5EEC - chain A; structure by X-ray diffraction, 1.87 A resolution.

Chain A:
Molecule: Carbapenem-hydrolyzing beta-lactamase KPC
From: Klebsiella pneumoniae
Notes: EC 3.5.2.6
UniProt: Q9F663 (BLKPC_KLEPN); the author numbering skips numbers that UniProt does not, so the offset changes along the chain: 25-57 = UniProt 25-57; 59-252 = UniProt 58-251; 254-295 = UniProt 252-293
Sequence (269 residues; numbered 25 to 295; 2 numbers in that range are skipped by the numbering (no residue carries them; nothing is unmodelled there); the number before each row is that of its first residue):
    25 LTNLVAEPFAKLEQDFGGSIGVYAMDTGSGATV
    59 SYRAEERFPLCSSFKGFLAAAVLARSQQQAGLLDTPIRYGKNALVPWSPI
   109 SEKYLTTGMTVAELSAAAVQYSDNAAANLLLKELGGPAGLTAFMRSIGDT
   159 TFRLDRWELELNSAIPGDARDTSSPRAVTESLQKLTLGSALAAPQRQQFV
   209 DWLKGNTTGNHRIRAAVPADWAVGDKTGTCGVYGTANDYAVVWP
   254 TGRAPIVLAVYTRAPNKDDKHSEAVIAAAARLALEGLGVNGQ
Disordered / not traced: 292-295
Disulfide bonds: Cys-69/Cys-238
Glycans and other covalent adducts: compound ZXM linked to Ser-70
Small-molecule neighbours: ZXM (1-{(2R)-2-(dihydroxyboranyl)-2-[(thiophen-2-ylacetyl)amino]ethyl}-1H-1,2,3-triazole-4-carboxylic acid): Cys-69, Lys-73, Trp-105, Ser-130, Asn-132, Glu-166, Leu-167, Leu-169, Asn-170, Thr-216, Arg-220, Lys-234, Thr-235, Gly-236, Thr-237, Cys-238, Gly-239
Reported in the primary citation:
  - binding site for ZXM: Ser-70, Trp-105, Ser-130, Asn-132, Glu-166, Asn-170, Arg-220, Lys-234, Thr-235, Thr-237, Gly-239
  - catalytic residues: Ser-70

In short:
Compound ZXM is covalently linked to Ser-70. The paper reports the catalytic residue Ser-70; a binding site
for ZXM at Ser-70, Trp-105 and Ser-130 among others.
Chain A is Carbapenem-hydrolyzing beta-lactamase KPC (Klebsiella pneumoniae); the structure, Crystal structure
of KPC-2 beta-lactamase in complex with the S02030 boronic acid inhibitor, was determined by X-ray diffraction
together with 5EE8 from the same study.
